Entry 6HE8 (electron microscopy, 6.86 A resolution (low resolution: residue-level contacts below are approximate; hydrogen-bond / salt-bridge calls are withheld)); this record covers chains G and 1 of the 34 polymer chains in the assembly.

== Chain G ==
Protein: Proteasome subunit alpha
From: Archaeoglobus fulgidus (strain ATCC 49558 / VC-16 / DSM 4304 / JCM 9628 / NBRC 100126)
Notes: EC 3.4.25.1; engineered mutation(s): 0
UniProt: O29760 (PSA_ARCFU); residues 5-246 here = UniProt positions 5-246
Chain sequence (242 residues; each row starts with the number of its first residue):
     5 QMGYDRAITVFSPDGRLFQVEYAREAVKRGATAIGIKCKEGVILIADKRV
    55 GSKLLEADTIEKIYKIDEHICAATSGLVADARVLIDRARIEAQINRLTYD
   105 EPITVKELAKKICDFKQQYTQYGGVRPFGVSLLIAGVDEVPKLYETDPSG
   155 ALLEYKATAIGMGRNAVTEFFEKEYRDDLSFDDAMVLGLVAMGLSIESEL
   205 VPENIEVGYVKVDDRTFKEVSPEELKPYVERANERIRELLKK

== Chain 1 ==
Protein: Proteasome subunit beta
From: Archaeoglobus fulgidus (strain ATCC 49558 / VC-16 / DSM 4304 / JCM 9628 / NBRC 100126)
Notes: EC 3.4.25.1; engineered mutation(s): 0
UniProt: Q9P996 (PSB_ARCFU); numbering as in UniProt (aligned over 12-213)
Chain sequence (202 residues; row label = number of the first residue in the row):
    12 TTTVGLVCKDGVVMATEKRATMGNFIASKAAKKIYQIADRMAMTTAGSVG
    62 DAQFLARIIKIEANLYEIRRERKPTVRAIATLTSNLLNSYRYFPYLVQLL
   112 IGGIDSEGKSIYSIDPIGGAIEEKDIVATGSGSLTAYGVLEDRFTPEIGV
   162 DEAVELAVRAIYSAMKRDSASGDGIDVVKITEDEFYQYSPEEVEQILAKF
   212 RK
UniProt features mapped onto this chain:
  - active site: Thr12 (Nucleophile)

== How chain G and chain 1 interact ==
Pairs across the interface (27):
  Leu101(G) with Thr92(1)
  Thr102(G) with Ala89(1); Thr92(1); Leu93(1); Asn96(1)
  Tyr103(G) with Tyr77(1); Arg80(1); Arg88(1); Ala89(1); Thr92(1)
  Asp104(G) with Arg88(1); Thr92(1)
  Glu105(G) with Arg81(1); Thr86(1); Arg88(1); Glu118(1)
  Pro106(G) with Arg81(1)
  Thr108(G) with Arg81(1); Arg83(1)
  Lys110(G) with Glu82(1)
  Glu111(G) with Tyr77(1); Arg80(1); Arg81(1)
  Lys114(G) with Glu82(1)
  Lys115(G) with Arg80(1)
  Asp142(G) with Arg83(1)
  Lys146(G) with Arg83(1)
Interface residues without a listed pair, chain G (15 interface residues in all): Asn99, Glu143

== Summary ==
Chain G and chain 1 form an interface of 15 and 12 residues respectively. From UniProt: active-site residue
Thr12(1) on chain 1.
Chain G is Proteasome subunit alpha and chain 1 is Proteasome subunit beta, both from Archaeoglobus fulgidus
(strain ATCC 49558 / VC-16 / DSM 4304 / JCM 9628 / NBRC 100126); the structure, PAN-proteasome in state 1, was
determined by electron microscopy, deposited together with 6HE5, 6HE7, 6HE9, 6HEA, 6HEC and 6HED.
